Entry 9L9A (electron microscopy, 3.90 A resolution); this record covers chains B and G of the 5 polymer chains in the assembly.

# Chain B
Name: Spike glycoprotein E2
Source organism: Western equine encephalitis virus
Reference sequence: P13897 (POLS_WEEV); residues 2-370 here correspond to UniProt positions 321-689 (UniProt number = residue number + 319)
Amino-acid sequence (369 residues; each row starts with the number of its first residue):
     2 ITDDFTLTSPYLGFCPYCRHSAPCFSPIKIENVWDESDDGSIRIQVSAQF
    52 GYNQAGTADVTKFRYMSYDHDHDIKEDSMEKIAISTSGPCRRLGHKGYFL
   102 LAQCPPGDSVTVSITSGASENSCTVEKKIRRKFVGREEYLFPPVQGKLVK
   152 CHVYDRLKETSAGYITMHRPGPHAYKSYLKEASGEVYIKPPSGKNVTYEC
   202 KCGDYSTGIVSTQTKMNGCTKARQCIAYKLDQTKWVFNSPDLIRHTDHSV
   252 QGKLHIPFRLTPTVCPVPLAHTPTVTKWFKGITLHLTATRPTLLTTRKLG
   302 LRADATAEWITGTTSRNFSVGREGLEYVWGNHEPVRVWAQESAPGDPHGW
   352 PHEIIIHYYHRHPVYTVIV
Differences from the reference sequence: conflict Tyr69 (Phe388 in P13897), Glu81 (Asp400 in P13897), Gln146 (His465 in P13897), Arg157 (His476 in P13897), Lys181 (Glu500 in P13897), Gln214 (Arg533 in P13897), Arg224 (Lys543 in P13897), Leu231 (Ser550 in P13897)
Disulfides: Cys16-Cys124, Cys19-Cys25, Cys91-Cys105, Cys152-Cys266, Cys201-Cys226, Cys203-Cys220
Swiss-Prot annotation at these positions:
  - glycosylation (N-linked (GlcNAc...) asparagine): Asn196, Asn318

# Chain G
Name: Spike glycoprotein E1
Source organism: Western equine encephalitis virus
Reference sequence: P13897 (POLS_WEEV); residues 1-411 here correspond to UniProt positions 798-1208 (UniProt number = residue number + 797)
Amino-acid sequence (411 residues; numbered 1 to 411; the number before each row is that of its first residue):
     1 FEHATTVPNVPGIPYKALVERAGYAPLNLEITVVSSELTPSTNKEYVTCK
    51 FHTVIPSPQVKCCGSLECKASSKADYTCRVFGGVYPFMWGGAQCFCDSEN
   101 TQLSEAYVEFAPDCTIDHAVALKVHTAALKVGLRIVYGNTTAHLDTFVNG
   151 VTPGSSRDLKVIAGPISAAFSPFDHKVVIRKGLVYNYDFPEYGAMKPGAF
   201 GDIQASSLDATDIVARTDIRLLKPSVKNIHVPYTQAVSGYEMWKNNSGRP
   251 LQETAPFGCKIEVEPLRASNCAYGHIPISIDIPDAAFVRSSESPTILEVS
   301 CTVADCIYSADFGGSLTLQYKADREGHCPVHSHSTTAVLKEATTHVTATG
   351 SITLHFSTSSPQANFIVSLCGKKTTCNAECKPPADHIIGEPHKVDQEFQA
   401 AVSKTSWNWLL
Differences from the reference sequence: conflict Lys50 (Arg847 in P13897), Thr349 (Val1146 in P13897)
Disulfides: Cys49-Cys114, Cys62-Cys94, Cys63-Cys96, Cys68-Cys78, Cys259-Cys271, Cys301-Cys376, Cys306-Cys380, Cys328-Cys370
Swiss-Prot annotation at these positions:
  - region: Val84 to Thr101 (E1 fusion peptide loop)
  - glycosylation (N-linked (GlcNAc...) asparagine): Asn139, Asn245, Asn270

# How chain B and chain G interact
Pairs across the interface - 14 pairs, chain B then chain G:
  Val145(B) - Val226(G)
  Gln146(B) - Lys223(G)  hydrogen bond (side chain-backbone)
  Gln146(B) - Pro224(G)
  Gln146(B) - Ser225(G)  hydrogen bond (side chain-backbone)
  Gln146(B) - His230(G)
  Gln146(B) - Pro232(G)
  His272(B) - Asp218(G)  salt bridge
  His272(B) - Arg220(G)  hydrogen bond
  His272(B) - Thr234(G)  hydrogen bond
  His272(B) - Gln235(G)
  Thr273(B) - Arg220(G)
  Thr288(B) - Val237(G)
  Thr314(B) - Val237(G)
  Thr314(B) - Met242(G)
Interface residues without a listed pair, chain G (13 interface residues in all): Ala236

# In short
Chain B and chain G form an interface of 6 and 13 residues respectively; the contacts include 4 hydrogen bonds
and 1 salt bridge. Polar contacts include His272(B)-Asp218(G), Gln146(B)-Lys223(G) and Gln146(B)-Ser225(G).
Here chain B is Spike glycoprotein E2 and chain G is Spike glycoprotein E1, both from Western equine
encephalitis virus. Entry 9L9A (Structure of Western equine encephalitis virus McMillan strain in complex with
VLDLR LA2-3) was determined by electron microscopy, deposited together with 9L1N.
